7WUI - chains B and S of the 7 polymer chains in the assembly; structure by electron microscopy, 3.10 A resolution.

[Chain B]
Protein: Guanine nucleotide-binding protein G(I)/G(S)/G(T) subunit beta-1
Source organism: Homo sapiens
UniProt: P62873 (GBB1_HUMAN); residues 2-340 here = UniProt positions 2-340
Amino-acid sequence (358 residues; row label = number of the first residue in the row; numbers below 1 keep their minus sign (Met-17 is residue -17)):
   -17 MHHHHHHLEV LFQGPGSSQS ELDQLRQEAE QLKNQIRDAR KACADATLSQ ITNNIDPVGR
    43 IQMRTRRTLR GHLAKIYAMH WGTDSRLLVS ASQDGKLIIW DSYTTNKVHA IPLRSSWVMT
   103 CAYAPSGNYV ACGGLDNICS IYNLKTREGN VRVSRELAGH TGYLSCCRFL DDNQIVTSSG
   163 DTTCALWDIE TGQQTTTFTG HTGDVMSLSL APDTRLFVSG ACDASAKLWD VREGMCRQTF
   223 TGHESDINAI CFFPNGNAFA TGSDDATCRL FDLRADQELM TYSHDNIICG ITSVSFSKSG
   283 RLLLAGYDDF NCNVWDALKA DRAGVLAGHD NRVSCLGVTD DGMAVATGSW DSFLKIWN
Unresolved in the structure: -17 to 2
Construct notes: expression tag (-17 to 1)

[Chain S]
Protein: scFv16
Source organism: synthetic construct
Notes: antibody fragment or engineered binder
Amino-acid sequence (250 residues; each row starts with the number of its first residue):
     1 DVQLVESGGG LVQPGGSRKL SCSASGFAFS SFGMHWVRQA PEKGLEWVAY ISSGSGTIYY
    61 ADTVKGRFTI SRDDPKNTLF LQMTSLRSED TAMYYCVRSI YYYGSSPFDF WGQGTTLTVS
   121 SGGGGSGGGG SGGGGSDIVM TQATSSVPVT PGESVSISCR SSKSLLHSNG NTYLYWFLQR
   181 PGQSPQLLIY RMSNLASGVP DRFSGSGSGT AFTLTISRLE AEDVGVYYCM QHLEYPLTFG
   241 AGTKLELKGS
Unresolved in the structure: 1, 16-17, 120-136, 147-150, 236, 246-250
Cystine bridges: Cys22-Cys96, Cys159-Cys229

[How chain B and chain S interact]
Residue-residue contacts (16):
  Asp66(B) - Tyr103(S)
  Arg68(B) - Tyr103(S)
  Leu69(B) - Tyr103(S)
  Val90(B) - Tyr102(S)  hydrophobic
  His91(B) - Tyr102(S)  hydrogen bond
  Lys127(B) - Gly104(S)  hydrogen bond (side chain-backbone)
  Arg129(B) - Val2(S)
  Arg129(B) - Phe27(S)
  Arg129(B) - Arg98(S)  hydrogen bond (backbone-side chain)
  Arg129(B) - Asp109(S)  salt bridge
  Arg129(B) - Ser197(S)  hydrogen bond
  Glu130(B) - Gly26(S)
  Glu130(B) - Phe27(S)
  Gly131(B) - Phe27(S)
  Gly131(B) - Phe32(S)
  Asn132(B) - Ala28(S)
Interface residues without a listed pair, chain B (12 interface residues in all): Asp83, Leu126
Interface residues without a listed pair, chain S (12 interface residues in all): Ser31

[Overview]
Chain B and chain S each contribute 12 residues to their interface, with 4 hydrogen bonds and 1 salt bridge.
Among the polar pairs are Arg129(B)-Asp109(S), His91(B)-Tyr102(S) and Lys127(B)-Gly104(S).
Chain B is Guanine nucleotide-binding protein G(I)/G(S)/G(T) subunit beta-1 (Homo sapiens) and chain S is
scFv16 (synthetic construct); the structure, Tethered peptide activation mechanism of adhesion GPCRs ADGRG2
and ADGRG4, was determined by electron microscopy, deposited together with 7WUJ and 7WUQ.
